2LLQ - chains A and B; structure by solution NMR.

== Chain A ==
Protein: Calmodulin
Source organism: Xenopus laevis
Notes: fragment: EF-hand domains 3 and 4, residues 83-149
UniProtKB: P62155 (CALM_XENLA); residues 82-148 here correspond to UniProt positions 83-149 (UniProt number = residue number + 1)
Amino-acid sequence (67 residues; each row starts with the number of its first residue):
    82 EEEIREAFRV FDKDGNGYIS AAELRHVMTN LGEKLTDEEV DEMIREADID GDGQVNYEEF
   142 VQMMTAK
Bound ions: Ca2+ site 1: Asn97, Tyr99, Glu104; Ca2+ site 2: Gln135, Glu140

== Chain B ==
Protein: Estrogen receptor
UniProtKB: P03372 (ESR1_HUMAN); numbering as in UniProt (aligned over 287-305)
Amino-acid sequence (19 residues; each row starts with the number of its first residue):
   287 RAANLWPSPL MIKRSKKNS

== Chain A / chain B interface ==
Pairs across the interface (37; chain A residue first):
  Glu83(A) - Lys303(B)
  Glu84(A) - Lys299(B)
  Glu84(A) - Arg300(B)
  Glu84(A) - Lys303(B)
  Ile85(A) - Leu296(B)
  Ala88(A) - Leu296(B)
  Phe92(A) - Pro295(B)
  Ile100(A) - Trp292(B)
  Leu105(A) - Trp292(B)
  Val108(A) - Pro295(B)
  Met109(A) - Leu291(B)
  Met109(A) - Trp292(B)
  Met109(A) - Pro295(B)
  Leu112(A) - Leu291(B)
  Leu112(A) - Ser294(B)
  Leu112(A) - Pro295(B)
  Leu112(A) - Ile298(B)
  Glu114(A) - Leu291(B)
  Leu116(A) - Ala288(B)
  Leu116(A) - Leu291(B)
  Glu123(A) - Arg287(B)
  Glu123(A) - Ala288(B)
  Met124(A) - Ala288(B)
  Met124(A) - Leu291(B)
  Met124(A) - Trp292(B)
  Ile125(A) - Trp292(B)
  Glu127(A) - Arg287(B)
  Glu127(A) - Ala288(B)
  Glu127(A) - Ala289(B)
  Ala128(A) - Trp292(B)
  Val136(A) - Trp292(B)
  Phe141(A) - Trp292(B)
  Phe141(A) - Leu296(B)
  Met144(A) - Ala289(B)
  Met144(A) - Trp292(B)
  Met145(A) - Trp292(B)
  Met145(A) - Leu296(B)
Also at the interface, not in a pair above, chain A (23 interface residues in all): Glu87, Glu120
Also at the interface, not in a pair above, chain B (13 interface residues in all): Pro293
Interface features reported in the paper:
  - pairs named by the authors: Ile85(A)-Leu296(B) (hydrophobic contact), Ile100(A)-Trp292(B) (hydrophobic contact), Leu105(A)-Trp292(B) (hydrophobic contact), Met124(A)-Trp292(B) (hydrophobic contact), Ile125(A)-Trp292(B) (hydrophobic contact), Val136(A)-Trp292(B) (hydrophobic contact), Phe141(A)-Trp292(B) (hydrophobic contact), Met145(A)-Leu296(B) (hydrophobic contact)
  - interface residues, chain B: Trp292(B), Leu296(B)

== Summary ==
23 residues of chain A and 13 residues of chain B are in contact. The authors report hydrophobic contacts
between Ile85(A) and Leu296(B), Ile100(A) and Trp292(B) and Leu105(A) and Trp292(B) among others. Asn97(A),
Tyr99(A) and Glu104(A) form the Ca2+ site 1. From the paper: interface residues Trp292(B) and Leu296(B).
Chain A is Calmodulin (Xenopus laevis) and chain B is Estrogen receptor; the structure, Solution nmr-derived
structure of calmodulin c-lobe bound with er alpha peptide, was determined by solution NMR together with 2LLO
from the same study.
